PDB entry 7BKC | electron microscopy, 3.00 A resolution | chains M and K of the 26 polymer chains in the assembly

# Chain M (and K)
Protein: Formylmethanofuran dehydrogenase, subunit F
Organism: Methanospirillum hungatei JF-1
Notes: EC 1.2.99.5; chain K of this document is another copy of the same molecule, construct and numbering; everything in this record applies to it too
Reference sequence: Q2FKZ4 (Q2FKZ4_METHJ); residue numbers follow UniProt; this construct covers 1-388
Sequence (388 residues; each row starts with the number of its first residue):
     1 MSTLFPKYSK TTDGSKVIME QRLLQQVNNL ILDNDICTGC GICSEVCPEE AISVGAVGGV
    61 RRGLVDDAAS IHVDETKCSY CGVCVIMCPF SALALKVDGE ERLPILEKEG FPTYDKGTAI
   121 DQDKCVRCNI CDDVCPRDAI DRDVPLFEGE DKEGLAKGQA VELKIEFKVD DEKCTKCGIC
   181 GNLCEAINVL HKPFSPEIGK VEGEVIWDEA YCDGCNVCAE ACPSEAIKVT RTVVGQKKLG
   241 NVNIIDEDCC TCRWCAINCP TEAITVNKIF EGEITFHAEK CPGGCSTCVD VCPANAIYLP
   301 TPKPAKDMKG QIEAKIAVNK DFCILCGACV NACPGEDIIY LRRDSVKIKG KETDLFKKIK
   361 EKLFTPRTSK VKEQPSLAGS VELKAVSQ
Disordered / not traced: 1-165, 231-388 (chain K: 1, 166-230, 388)
Metal / ion sites: 4Fe-4S cluster Fe site 1: Cys174, Cys177, Cys180, Cys222; 4Fe-4S cluster Fe site 2: Cys184, Cys212, Cys215, Cys218
Residues lining bound ligands:
  - 4Fe-4S cluster (SF4), molecule 1: Val169, Cys174, Thr175, Lys176, Cys177, Ile179, Cys180, Cys222, Pro223, Ala226, Ile227
  - 4Fe-4S cluster (SF4), molecule 2: Cys184, Ala186, Ile187, Trp207, Tyr211, Cys212, Asp213, Cys215, Asn216, Val217, Cys218, Val229

# Interface between chain M and chain K
Contacting residue pairs (39; chain M residue first):
  Thr175(M) with Ile130(K)
  Lys176(M) with Ile130(K)
  Cys177(M) with Cys128(K)
  Gly178(M) with Cys128(K), hydrogen bond (backbone-backbone)
  Ile179(M) with Val126(K); Arg127(K); Cys128(K), hydrophobic
  Asn182(M) with Asn129(K); Phe147(K); Glu148(K); Gly149(K), hydrogen bond (backbone-backbone)
  Leu183(M) with Glu148(K); Lys157(K); Ala160(K), hydrophobic
  Cys184(M) with Lys157(K)
  His191(M) with Asp133(K), salt bridge
  Phe194(M) with Asp133(K); Val134(K), hydrophobic; Trp254(K), hydrophobic
  Ser195(M) with Trp254(K)
  Pro196(M) with Asn295(K); Ala296(K); Ile297(K); Tyr298(K), hydrophobic; Asn319(K), hydrogen bond (backbone-side chain)
  Glu197(M) with Tyr298(K); Leu299(K); Pro300(K); Thr301(K)
  Gly199(M) with Asn258(K); Phe322(K)
  Lys200(M) with Asn258(K)
  Val201(M) with Ile130(K), hydrophobic; Asn258(K)
  Cys215(M) with Lys157(K)
  Val217(M) with Lys157(K); Val161(K), hydrophobic
  Glu220(M) with Lys237(K)
  Ala221(M) with Val161(K), hydrophobic
Interface residues without a listed pair, chain M (22 interface residues in all): Gly181, Pro223
Interface residues without a listed pair, chain K (31 interface residues in all): Gly158, Leu163, Arg231, Val233, Ile257, Pro260

# In short
The interface between chain M and chain K involves 22 residues on one side and 31 on the other, with 3
hydrogen bonds and 1 salt bridge. Polar pairs include His191(M)-Asp133(K), Pro196(M)-Asn319(K) and
Gly178(M)-Cys128(K). Chain M binds 4Fe-4S cluster.
Both chains are Formylmethanofuran dehydrogenase, subunit F (Methanospirillum hungatei JF-1). Entry 7BKC
(Formate dehydrogenase - heterodisulfide reductase - formylmethanofuran dehydrogenase complex from
Methanospirillum hungatei (dimeric, composite structure)) was determined by electron microscopy, deposited
together with 7BKB, 7BKD and 7BKE.
